5BUQ - chains A and B; structure by X-ray diffraction, 1.98 A resolution.

== Chain A (and B) ==
Protein: 2-succinylbenzoate--CoA ligase
From: Bacillus subtilis (strain 168)
Notes: EC 6.2.1.26; chain B of this document is another copy of the same molecule, construct and numbering; everything in this record applies to it too
UniProtKB: P23971 (MENE_BACSU); residue numbers follow UniProt; this construct covers 1-486
Amino-acid sequence (494 residues; numbered -1 to 492; the number before each row is that of its first residue; numbers below 1 keep their minus sign (Met-1 is residue -1)):
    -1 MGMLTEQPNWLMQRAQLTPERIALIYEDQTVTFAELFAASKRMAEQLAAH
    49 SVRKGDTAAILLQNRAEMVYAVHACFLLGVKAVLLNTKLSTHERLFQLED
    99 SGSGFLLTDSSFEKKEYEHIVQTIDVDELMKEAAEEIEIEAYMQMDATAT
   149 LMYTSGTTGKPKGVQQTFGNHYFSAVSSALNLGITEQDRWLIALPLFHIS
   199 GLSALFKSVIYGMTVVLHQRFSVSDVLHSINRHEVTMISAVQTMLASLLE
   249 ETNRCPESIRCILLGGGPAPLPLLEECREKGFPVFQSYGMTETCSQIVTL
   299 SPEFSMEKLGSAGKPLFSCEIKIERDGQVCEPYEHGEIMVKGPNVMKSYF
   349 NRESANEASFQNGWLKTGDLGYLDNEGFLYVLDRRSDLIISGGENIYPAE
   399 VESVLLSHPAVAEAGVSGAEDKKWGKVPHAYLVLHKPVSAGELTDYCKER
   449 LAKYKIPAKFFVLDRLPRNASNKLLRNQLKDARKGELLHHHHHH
Disordered / not traced: -1 to 1, 154-157, 409, 422, 431-432, 464-492 (chain B: -1 to 2, 154-157, 382-384, 420-423, 487-492)
Construct notes: initiating methionine (-1); expression tag (0, 487-492)
Ion coordination: Ca2+: Glu232 (shared with Leu404(B), His406(B), Val409(B) of chain B)

== How chain A and chain B interact ==
Contacting residue pairs (51; chain A residue first):
  Glu4(A) with Lys339(B), salt bridge
  Pro6(A) with Ser316(B); Glu318(B)
  Trp8(A) with Phe315(B)
  Gln11(A) with Leu314(B), hydrogen bond (side chain-backbone); Phe315(B); Ser316(B), hydrogen bond (side chain-backbone); Cys317(B), hydrogen bond (side chain-backbone)
  Arg12(A) with Phe315(B)
  Gln14(A) with Lys312(B), hydrogen bond (backbone-side chain)
  Leu15(A) with Lys312(B); Pro313(B); Phe315(B), hydrophobic
  Tyr140(A) with Glu318(B), hydrogen bond; Lys339(B), hydrogen bond
  Tyr170(A) with Phe171(B); Val174(B); Ser316(B)
  Phe171(A) with Tyr170(B); Phe171(B), hydrophobic
  Val174(A) with Tyr170(B); Val174(B), hydrophobic
  Leu178(A) with Ile208(B); Tyr209(B), hydrophobic
  Gly181(A) with Ile182(B)
  Ile182(A) with Ala177(B); Leu178(B), hydrophobic; Gly181(B); Ile182(B), hydrogen bond (backbone-backbone)
  Thr183(A) with Thr183(B)
  Val207(A) with Phe315(B)
  Ile208(A) with Leu178(B), hydrophobic; Phe315(B), hydrophobic
  Tyr209(A) with Leu178(B), hydrophobic
  Lys312(A) with Gln14(B), hydrogen bond (side chain-backbone); Leu15(B), hydrogen bond (side chain-backbone)
  Pro313(A) with Leu15(B)
  Leu314(A) with Gln11(B), hydrogen bond (backbone-side chain)
  Phe315(A) with Trp8(B), hydrophobic; Gln11(B); Arg12(B); Leu15(B), hydrophobic; Val207(B); Ile208(B), hydrophobic
  Ser316(A) with Pro6(B); Gln11(B), hydrogen bond (backbone-side chain)
  Cys317(A) with Gln11(B), hydrogen bond (backbone-side chain)
  Glu318(A) with Pro6(B); Tyr140(B), hydrogen bond
  Lys339(A) with Glu4(B), salt bridge; Tyr140(B)
Other interface residues (no listed pair), chain A (28 interface residues in all): Gln5, Trp362
Other interface residues (no listed pair), chain B (30 interface residues in all): Gln5, Pro17, Trp362

== In short ==
28 residues of chain A face 30 of chain B across their interface; the contacts include 13 hydrogen bonds and 2
salt bridges. Polar pairs include Glu4(A)-Lys339(B), Gln11(A)-Leu314(B) and Gln11(A)-Ser316(B).
Both chains are 2-succinylbenzoate--CoA ligase (Bacillus subtilis (strain 168)). Entry 5BUQ (Unliganded Form
of O-succinylbenzoate Coenzyme A Synthetase (MenE) from Bacillus Subtilis, Solved at 1.98 Angstroms) was
determined by X-ray diffraction together with 5BUR and 5BUS from the same study.
